PDB entry 4N6M | X-ray diffraction, 2.90 A resolution | chain A

== Chain A ==
Name: Cystatin-M
Organism: Homo sapiens
UniProt: Q15828 (CYTM_HUMAN); residues 4-124 here correspond to UniProt positions 29-149 (UniProt number = residue number + 25)
Chain sequence (132 residues; row label = number of the first residue in the row):
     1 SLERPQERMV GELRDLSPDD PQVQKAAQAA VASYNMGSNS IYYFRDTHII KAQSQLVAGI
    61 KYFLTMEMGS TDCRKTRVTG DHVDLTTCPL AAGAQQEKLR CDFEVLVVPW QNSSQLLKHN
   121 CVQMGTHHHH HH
Unresolved in the structure: 1-7, 125-132
Sequence notes: expression tag (1-3, 125-132)
Disulfides: C73-C88, C101-C121
From the paper describing this entry:
  - mutagenesis - N39D: abolished catalytic activity (ligase activity)

== Overview ==
From the paper: N39D abolishes catalytic activity (ligase activity).
Chain A is Cystatin-M (Homo sapiens); the structure, Crystal structure of human cystatin E/M produced in
LEXSY, was determined by X-ray diffraction, deposited together with 4N6L, 4N6N and 4N6O.
